PDB entry 7E8D | electron microscopy, 2.80 A resolution | chains A and J of the 11 polymer chains in the assembly

# Chain A
Molecule: Histone H3.1
Organism: Homo sapiens
Reference sequence: P68431 (H31_HUMAN); residues 1-135 here correspond to UniProt positions 2-136 (UniProt number = residue number + 1)
Amino-acid sequence (135 residues; numbered 1 to 135; the number before each row is that of its first residue):
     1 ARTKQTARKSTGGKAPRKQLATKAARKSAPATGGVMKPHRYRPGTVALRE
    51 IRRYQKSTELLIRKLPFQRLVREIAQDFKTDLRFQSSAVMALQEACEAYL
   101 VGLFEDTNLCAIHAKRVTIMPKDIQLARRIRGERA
Disordered / not traced: 1-37, 135
Sequence notes: variant Met36 (Lys37 in P68431)
Curated features (UniProtKB/Swiss-Prot):
  - modified residue: Arg2 (Asymmetric dimethylarginine), Thr3 (Phosphothreonine), Lys4 (Allysine), Gln5 (5-glutamyl dopamine), Thr6 (Phosphothreonine), Arg8 (Citrulline), Lys9 (N6,N6,N6-trimethyllysine), Ser10 (ADP-ribosylserine), Thr11 (Phosphothreonine), Lys14 (N6-(2-hydroxyisobutyryl)lysine), Arg17 (Asymmetric dimethylarginine), Lys18 (N6-(2-hydroxyisobutyryl)lysine), Lys23 (N6-(2-hydroxyisobutyryl)lysine), Arg26 (Citrulline), Lys27 (N6,N6,N6-trimethyllysine), Ser28 (ADP-ribosylserine), Lys37 (N6-methyllysine), Tyr41 (Phosphotyrosine), Lys56 (N6,N6,N6-trimethyllysine), Ser57 (Phosphoserine) and 7 more in UniProt
  - lipidation: Lys18 (N6-decanoyllysine)

# Chain J
Molecule: 185-nt DNA strand
Organism: synthetic construct
Sequence (185 nucleotides; numbered -18 to 166; the number before each row is that of its first residue; numbers below 1 keep their minus sign (DG-18 is residue -18)):
   -18 GTCGCTGTTCAATACATGCACAGGATGTATATATCTGACACGTGCCTGGA
    32 GACTAGGGAGTAATCCCCTTGGCGGTTAAAACGCGGGGGACAGCGCGTAC
    82 GTGCGTTTAAGCGGTGCTAGAGCTGTCTACGACCAATTGAGCGGCCTCGG
   132 CACCGGGATTCTCCAGGGCGGCCGCGTATAGGGTC
Disordered / not traced: -18 to -6

# How chain A and chain J interact
Pairs across the interface (22):
  Arg40(A) with DG66(J), base contact; DC145(J), phosphate contact
  Tyr41(A) with DT143(J), phosphate contact; DC144(J), phosphate contact
  Arg42(A) with DG69(J), salt bridge to the phosphate; DC144(J), hydrogen bond to the phosphate; DC145(J), phosphate contact
  Thr45(A) with DC144(J), phosphate contact
  Arg63(A) with DA61(J), salt bridge to the phosphate
  Arg72(A) with DT51(J), salt bridge to the phosphate
  Arg83(A) with DT50(J), sugar contact; DT51(J), phosphate contact
  Phe84(A) with DT50(J), sugar contact; DT51(J), hydrogen bond to the phosphate
  Gln85(A) with DT50(J), phosphate contact
  Ser86(A) with DT50(J), hydrogen bond to the phosphate
  Arg116(A) with DA71(J), phosphate contact; DC72(J), phosphate contact
  Val117(A) with DA71(J), hydrogen bond to the phosphate
  Thr118(A) with DG70(J), phosphate contact; DA71(J), hydrogen bond to the phosphate
  Met120(A) with DC72(J), phosphate contact
Interface residues without a listed pair, chain A (17 interface residues in all): Pro43, Leu82, Lys115
Interface residues without a listed pair, chain J (12 interface residues in all): DG68

# In short
The interface between chain A and chain J involves 17 residues on one side and 12 on the other; the contacts
include 5 hydrogen bonds and 3 salt bridges. Polar pairs include Arg42(A)-DC144(J), Phe84(A)-DT51(J) and
Ser86(A)-DT50(J).
Chain A is Histone H3.1 (Homo sapiens) and chain J is a 185-nt DNA strand (synthetic construct); the
structure, NSD2 E1099K mutant bound to nucleosome, was determined by electron microscopy.
